PDB entry 6YNS | X-ray diffraction, 3.94 A resolution | chains N and Q of the 6 polymer chains in the assembly

# Chain N (and Q)
Molecule: Bifunctional adenylate cyclase toxin/hemolysin CyaA
Notes: chain Q of this document is another copy of the same molecule, construct and numbering; everything in this record applies to it too
UniProtKB: A0A380ZZA1 (A0A380ZZA1_BORPT); residues 458-481 here = UniProt positions 458-481
Chain sequence (24 residues; numbered 458 to 481; the number before each row is that of its first residue):
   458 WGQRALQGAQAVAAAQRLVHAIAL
Disordered / not traced: 458 (chain Q: 479-481)
Reported in the primary citation:
  - mutagenesis - R461E/L463A/R474E/L475A/H477S/I479A, R461E/R474E, L463A/L475A/H477S/I479A: abolished localization
  - mutagenesis - R461A/R474A, R461K/R474K, R461Q/R474Q: unchanged localization
  - mutagenesis - W458A/I479A, L475A/H477S/I479A: decreased localization
  - mutagenesis - W458A/L463A (4-fold), W458A/I479A, R461E/R474E, R461Q/R474Q, L475A/H477S/I479A (20-fold), H477S/I479A (20-fold): decreased binding to Calmodulin-1

# How chain N and chain Q interact
Pairs across the interface (11):
  Ala462(N) with His477(Q), hydrogen bond (backbone-side chain)
  Val469(N) with Ala466(Q); Val469(Q), hydrophobic; Ala470(Q)
  Gln473(N) with Ala466(Q); Gln467(Q)
  Val476(N) with Leu463(Q), hydrophobic; Ala466(Q), hydrophobic
  His477(N) with Leu463(Q)
  Ala480(N) with Gln460(Q)
  Leu481(N) with Gln460(Q)
Other interface residues (no listed pair), chain N (9 interface residues in all): Leu463, Ala466
Other interface residues (no listed pair), chain Q (10 interface residues in all): Gly459, Ala462, Gln473

# In short
Chain N and chain Q form an interface of 9 and 10 residues respectively, with 1 hydrogen bond. The
hydrogen-bonded pair is Ala462(N)-His477(Q). The paper reports that W458A/L463A, W458A/I479A and R461E/R474E
of chain N, among others, reduce binding to Calmodulin-1; R461E/L463A/R474E/L475A/H477S/I479A, R461E/R474E and
L463A/L475A/H477S/I479A of chain N abolish localization; 10 substitutions were tested in all.
Chain N and chain Q are both Bifunctional adenylate cyclase toxin/hemolysin CyaA; the structure, CaM-P458
complex (crystal form 2), was determined by X-ray diffraction together with 6YNU from the same study.
